2LP8 - chains A and B; structure by solution NMR.

Chain A:
Protein: Bcl-2-like protein 1
Organism: Homo sapiens
UniProtKB: Q07817 (B2CL1_HUMAN); the construct lacks a stretch of the UniProt sequence, so the offset changes along the chain: 1-44 = UniProt 1-44; 45-169 = UniProt 85-209
Chain sequence (185 residues; row label = number of the first residue in the row):
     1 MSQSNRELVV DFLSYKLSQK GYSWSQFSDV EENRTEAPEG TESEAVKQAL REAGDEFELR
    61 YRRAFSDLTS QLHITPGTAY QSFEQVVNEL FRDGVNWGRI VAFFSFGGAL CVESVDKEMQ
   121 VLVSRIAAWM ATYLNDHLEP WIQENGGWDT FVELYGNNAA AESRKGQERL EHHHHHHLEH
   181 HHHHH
Sequence notes: expression tag (170-185)
Swiss-Prot annotation at these positions:
  - motif: Ser-4 to Trp-24 (BH4), Val-46 to Arg-60 (BH3), Glu-89 to Gly-108 (BH1), Pro-140 to Tyr-155 (BH2)

Chain B:
Protein: Bcl-2 homologous antagonist/killer
Notes: fragment: BH3 domain residues 72-87
UniProtKB: Q16611 (BAK_HUMAN); residues 1002-1017 here correspond to UniProt positions 72-87 (UniProt number = residue number - 930)
Chain sequence (18 residues; row label = number of the first residue in the row):
  1001 XGCVGRALAA FGDCINRX
Sequence notes: acetylation (1001); engineered mutation Cys-1003 (Gln73 in Q16611), Ala-1007 (Gln77 in Q16611), Ala-1010 (Ile80 in Q16611), Phe-1011 (Ile81 in Q16611), Cys-1014 (Asp84 in Q16611); amidation (1018)
Modified residues: ACE (acetyl group) at position 1001; NH2 (amino group) at position 1018
Covalently attached groups: BCL-XL (33B) linked to Cys-1003, Cys-1014
Residues lining bound ligands: BCL-XL (33B; 3,3'-(E)-diazene-1,2-diylbis{6-[(chloroacetyl)amino]benzenesulfonic acid}): Gly-1002, Val-1004, Arg-1006, Ala-1007, Ala-1010, Phe-1011, Asp-1013, Arg-1017
Swiss-Prot annotation at these positions:
  - motif: Val-1004 to Arg-1006, Leu-1008, Ala-1009, Gly-1012, Asp-1013, Ile-1015 to Arg-1017 (BH3)

Chain A / chain B interface:
Residue-residue contacts (25; chain A residue first):
  Phe-57(A) / Leu-1008(B)
  Phe-57(A) / Phe-1011(B)
  Phe-57(A) / Gly-1012(B)
  Phe-57(A) / Ile-1015(B)
  Arg-60(A) / Cys-1014(B)
  Arg-60(A) / Ile-1015(B)
  Arg-60(A) / NH2_1018(B)
  Tyr-61(A) / Leu-1008(B)
  Leu-68(A) / Val-1004(B)
  Gln-71(A) / ACE_1001(B)
  Gln-71(A) / Gly-1002(B)
  Gln-71(A) / Cys-1003(B)
  Leu-72(A) / Val-1004(B)
  Gln-85(A) / Val-1004(B)
  Gln-85(A) / Gly-1005(B)
  Val-86(A) / Val-1004(B)
  Val-86(A) / Gly-1005(B)
  Val-86(A) / Leu-1008(B)
  Glu-89(A) / Gly-1005(B)
  Glu-89(A) / Arg-1006(B)
  Glu-89(A) / Ala-1009(B)
  Arg-92(A) / Arg-1006(B)
  Gly-98(A) / Ile-1015(B)
  Val-101(A) / Ile-1015(B)
  Ala-102(A) / Ile-1015(B)
Also at the interface, not in a pair above, chain A (18 interface residues in all): Ala-53, Leu-90, Asp-93, Arg-99, Phe-106
Also at the interface, not in a pair above, chain B (14 interface residues in all): Arg-1017

In short:
Chain A and chain B form an interface of 18 and 14 residues respectively. BCL-XL is covalently linked to
Cys-1003(B).
Here chain A is Bcl-2-like protein 1 (Homo sapiens) and chain B is Bcl-2 homologous antagonist/killer. Entry
2LP8 (SOLUTION STRUCTURE OF AN APOPTOSIS ACTIVATING PHOTOSWITCHABLE BAK PEPTIDE BOUND to BCL-XL) was
determined by solution NMR.
